PDB entry 7XG3 | electron microscopy, 3.00 A resolution | chains D and I of the 12 polymer chains in the assembly

== Chain D ==
Protein: Csf2
Organism: Pseudomonas aeruginosa
Amino-acid sequence (348 residues; row label = number of the first residue in the row):
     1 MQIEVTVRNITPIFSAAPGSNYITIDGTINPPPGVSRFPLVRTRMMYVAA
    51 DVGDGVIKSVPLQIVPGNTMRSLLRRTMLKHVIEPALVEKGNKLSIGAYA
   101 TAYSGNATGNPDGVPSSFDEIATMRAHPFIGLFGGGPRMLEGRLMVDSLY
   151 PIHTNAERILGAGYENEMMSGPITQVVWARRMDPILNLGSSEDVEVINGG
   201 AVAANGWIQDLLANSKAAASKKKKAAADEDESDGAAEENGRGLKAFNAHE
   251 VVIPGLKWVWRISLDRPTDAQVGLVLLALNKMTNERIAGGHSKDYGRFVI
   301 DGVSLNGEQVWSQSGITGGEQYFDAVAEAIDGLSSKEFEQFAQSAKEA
Not modelled in the structure: 223-239, 347-348

== Chain I ==
Molecule: crRNA
Organism: Pseudomonas aeruginosa
Sequence (61 nucleotides; each row starts with the number of its first residue):
     1 GUGAACGGUGGAGCAACACCUGAAGGAAGGCUUGAUGAGCGUGUUCCCCG
    51 CAUACGCGGGX
Modified residues: 23G (guanosine-5'-phosphate-2',3'-cyclic phosphate) at position 61

== Interface between chain D and chain I ==
Residue-residue contacts (52; chain D residue first):
  Phe14(D) with A16(I), phosphate contact
  Ser15(D) with A16(I), phosphate contact
  Ala16(D) with A15(I), hydrogen bond to the sugar; A16(I), hydrogen bond to the phosphate
  Pro18(D) with A15(I), base contact
  Arg44(D) with A15(I), phosphate contact
  Pro66(D) with A15(I), phosphate contact
  Asn68(D) with G13(I), sugar contact; C14(I), sugar contact; A15(I), phosphate contact
  Thr69(D) with C14(I), hydrogen bond to the phosphate; A15(I), hydrogen bond to the phosphate; A16(I), phosphate contact
  Arg71(D) with A12(I), sugar contact; G13(I), salt bridge to the phosphate
  Ser72(D) with C14(I), hydrogen bond to the sugar
  Arg75(D) with G13(I), salt bridge to the phosphate
  Arg76(D) with C14(I), hydrogen bond to the base
  Ser104(D) with A12(I), sugar contact; G13(I), sugar contact
  Phe133(D) with G13(I), phosphate contact
  Gly134(D) with A12(I), sugar contact
  Gly135(D) with A12(I), sugar contact
  Met139(D) with G11(I), sugar contact; A12(I), base contact
  Leu140(D) with G11(I), hydrogen bond to the sugar; A12(I), sugar contact
  Glu141(D) with G11(I), sugar contact; A12(I), phosphate contact
  Gly142(D) with A12(I), hydrogen bond to the phosphate
  Trp178(D) with U21(I), phosphate contact
  Ala179(D) with U21(I), phosphate contact
  Arg180(D) with C19(I), hydrogen bond to the sugar; C20(I), sugar contact; U21(I), salt bridge to the phosphate; G22(I), hydrogen bond to the sugar
  Arg181(D) with C19(I), hydrogen bond to the base; C20(I), phosphate contact
  Met182(D) with C19(I), sugar contact; C20(I), hydrogen bond to the phosphate
  Asn187(D) with C20(I), base contact
  Ala245(D) with C19(I), base contact
  Phe246(D) with U21(I), base contact
  Asn247(D) with C19(I), base contact
  Ala288(D) with A16(I), phosphate contact
  Gly289(D) with A16(I), phosphate contact; C17(I), phosphate contact
  Gly290(D) with C17(I), hydrogen bond to the phosphate
  His291(D) with C17(I), hydrogen bond to the phosphate; A18(I), phosphate contact
  Ser292(D) with A18(I), hydrogen bond to the phosphate; C19(I), hydrogen bond to the phosphate
Other interface residues (no listed pair), chain D (37 interface residues in all): Ala17, Ile25, Gly105
Other interface residues (no listed pair), chain I (13 interface residues in all): G10

== In short ==
The interface between chain D and chain I involves 37 residues on one side and 13 on the other; the contacts
include 16 hydrogen bonds and 3 salt bridges. Among the polar pairs are Arg76(D)-C14(I), Arg181(D)-C19(I) and
Ala16(D)-A15(I).
Chain D is Csf2 and chain I is crRNA, both from Pseudomonas aeruginosa; the structure, CryoEM structure of
type IV-A CasDinG bound NTS-nicked Csf-crRNA-dsDNA quaternary complex, was determined by electron microscopy
together with 7XF1, 7XFZ, 7XG0, 7XG1, 7XG2 and 7XG4 from the same study.
